Entry 6US4 (X-ray diffraction, 1.95 A resolution); this record covers chain A.

== Chain A ==
Molecule: 7,8-dihydro-8-oxoguanine triphosphatase
From: Homo sapiens
Notes: EC 3.6.1.55, 3.6.1.56
UniProtKB: P36639 (8ODP_HUMAN); residues 1-156 here correspond to UniProt positions 42-197 (UniProt number = residue number + 41)
Chain sequence (159 residues; each row starts with the number of its first residue; numbers below 1 keep their minus sign (Gly-2 is residue -2)):
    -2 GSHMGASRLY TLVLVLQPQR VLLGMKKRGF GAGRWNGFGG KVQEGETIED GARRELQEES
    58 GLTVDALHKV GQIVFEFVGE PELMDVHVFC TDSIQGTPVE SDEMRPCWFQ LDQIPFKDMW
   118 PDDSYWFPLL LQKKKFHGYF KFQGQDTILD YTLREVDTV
Disordered / not traced: -2 to 2
Sequence notes: expression tag (-2 to 0)
Small-molecule neighbours: GN6 (5-(2,3-dichlorophenyl)[1,2,4]triazolo[1,5-a]pyridin-2-amine): Tyr7, Thr8, Leu9, Phe27, Asn33, Gly36, Gly37, Phe72, Phe74, Met81, Val83, Trp117, Asp119, Asp120, Trp123, Phe139

== Overview ==
Chain A binds compound GN6.
Chain A is 7,8-dihydro-8-oxoguanine triphosphatase (Homo sapiens); the structure, MTH1 in complex with
compound 32, was determined by X-ray diffraction together with 6US2 and 6US3 from the same study.
